3PO3 - chains A and T of the 16 polymer chains in the assembly; structure by X-ray diffraction, 3.30 A resolution.

# Chain A
Protein: DNA-directed RNA polymerase II subunit RPB1
Organism: Saccharomyces cerevisiae
Notes: EC 2.7.7.6
UniProt: P04050 (RPB1_YEAST); residue numbers follow UniProt; this construct covers 1-1733
Chain sequence (1733 residues; each row starts with the number of its first residue):
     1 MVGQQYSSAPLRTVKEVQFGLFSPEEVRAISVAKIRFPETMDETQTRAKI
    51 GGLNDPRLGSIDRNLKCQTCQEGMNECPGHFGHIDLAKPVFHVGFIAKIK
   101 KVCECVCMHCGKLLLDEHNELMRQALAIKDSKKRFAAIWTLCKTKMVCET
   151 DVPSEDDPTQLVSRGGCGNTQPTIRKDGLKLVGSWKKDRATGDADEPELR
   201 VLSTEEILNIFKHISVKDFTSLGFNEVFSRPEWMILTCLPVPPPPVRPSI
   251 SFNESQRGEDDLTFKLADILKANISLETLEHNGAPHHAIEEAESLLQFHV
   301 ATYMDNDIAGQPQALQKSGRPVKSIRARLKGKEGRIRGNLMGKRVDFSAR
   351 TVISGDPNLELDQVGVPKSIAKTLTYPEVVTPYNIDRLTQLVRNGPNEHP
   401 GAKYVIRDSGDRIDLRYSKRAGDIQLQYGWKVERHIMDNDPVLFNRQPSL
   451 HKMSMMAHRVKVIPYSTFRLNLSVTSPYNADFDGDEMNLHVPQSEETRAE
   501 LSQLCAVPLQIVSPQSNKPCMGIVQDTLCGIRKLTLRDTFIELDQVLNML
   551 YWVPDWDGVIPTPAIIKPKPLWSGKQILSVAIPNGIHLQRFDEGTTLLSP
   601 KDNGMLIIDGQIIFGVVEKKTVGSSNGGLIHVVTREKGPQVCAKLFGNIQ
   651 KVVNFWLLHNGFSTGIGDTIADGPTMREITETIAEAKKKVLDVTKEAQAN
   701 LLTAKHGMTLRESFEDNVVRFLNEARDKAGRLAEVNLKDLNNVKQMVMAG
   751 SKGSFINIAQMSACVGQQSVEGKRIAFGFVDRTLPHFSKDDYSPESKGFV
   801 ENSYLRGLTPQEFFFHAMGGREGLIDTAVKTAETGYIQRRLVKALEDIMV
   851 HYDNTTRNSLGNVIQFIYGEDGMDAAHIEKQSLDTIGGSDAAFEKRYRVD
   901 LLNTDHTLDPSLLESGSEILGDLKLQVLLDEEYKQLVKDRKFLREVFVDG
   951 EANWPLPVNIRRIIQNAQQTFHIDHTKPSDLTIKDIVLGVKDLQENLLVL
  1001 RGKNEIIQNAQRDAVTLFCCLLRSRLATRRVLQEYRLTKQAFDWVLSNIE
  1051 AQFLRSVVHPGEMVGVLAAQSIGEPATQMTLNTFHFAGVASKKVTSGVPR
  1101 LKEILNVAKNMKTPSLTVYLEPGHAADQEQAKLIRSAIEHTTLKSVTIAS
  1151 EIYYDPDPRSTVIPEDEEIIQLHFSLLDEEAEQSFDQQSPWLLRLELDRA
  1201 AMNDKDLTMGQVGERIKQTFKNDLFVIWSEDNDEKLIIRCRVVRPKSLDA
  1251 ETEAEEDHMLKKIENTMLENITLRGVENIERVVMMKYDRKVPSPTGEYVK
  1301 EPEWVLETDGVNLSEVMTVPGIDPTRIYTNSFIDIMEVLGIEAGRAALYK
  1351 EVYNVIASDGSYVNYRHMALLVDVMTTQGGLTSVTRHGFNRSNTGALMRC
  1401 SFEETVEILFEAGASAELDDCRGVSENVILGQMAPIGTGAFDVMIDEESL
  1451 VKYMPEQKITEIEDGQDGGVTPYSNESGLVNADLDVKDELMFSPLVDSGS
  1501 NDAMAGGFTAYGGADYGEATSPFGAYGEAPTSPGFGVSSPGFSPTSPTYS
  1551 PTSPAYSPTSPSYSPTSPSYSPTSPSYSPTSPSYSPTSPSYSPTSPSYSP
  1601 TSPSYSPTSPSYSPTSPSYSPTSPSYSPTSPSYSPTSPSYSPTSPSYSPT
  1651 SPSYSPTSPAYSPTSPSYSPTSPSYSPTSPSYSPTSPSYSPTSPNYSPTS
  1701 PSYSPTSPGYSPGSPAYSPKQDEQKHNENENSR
Not modelled in the structure: 1, 187-194, 1177-1186, 1244-1253, 1456-1733
Ion coordination: Zn2+ site 1: Cys67, Cys70, Cys77, His80; Zn2+ site 2: Cys107, Cys110, Cys148, Cys167; Mg2+: Asp481, Asp483, Asp485 (shared with 1 residue of chain P)
Swiss-Prot annotation at these positions:
  - region: Pro248 to Asp260 (Lid loop), Asn306 to Lys323 (Rudder loop), Pro810 to Glu822 (Bridging helix)
  - binding site (Zn(2+)): Cys67, Cys70, Cys77, His80, Cys107, Cys110, Cys148, Cys167
  - binding site (Mg(2+)): Asp481, Asp483, Asp485
  - modified residue: Thr1471 (Phosphothreonine)
  - cross-link (Glycyl lysine isopeptide (Lys-Gly)): Lys695 (interchain with G-Cter in ubiquitin), Lys1246 (interchain with G-Cter in ubiquitin), Lys1350 (interchain with G-Cter in ubiquitin)
  - natural variant: Ser1653 to Pro1659 (deletion: In strain: A364A)
  - mutagenesis: Lys1246 (K1246R: Impairs ubiquitination during transcription stress)

# Chain T
Molecule: DNA template strand
Notes: engineered mutation(s): E291A
Sequence (27 nucleotides; numbered 5 to 31; the number before each row is that of its first residue):
     5 AGCTAGCTTACCTGGTGUTGCTCTAAC
Not modelled in the structure: 5-9, 23-31
Modified / non-standard residues: BRU (5-bromo-2'-deoxyuridine-5'-monophosphate) at position 22

# Interface between chain A and chain T
Residue-residue contacts (16; chain A residue first):
  Ala309(A) - DA14(T)  phosphate contact
  Lys330(A) - DC16(T)  phosphate contact
  Lys332(A) - DG19(T)  salt bridge to the phosphate
  Arg337(A) - DT17(T)  salt bridge to the phosphate
  Arg344(A) - DG21(T)  salt bridge to the phosphate
  Gln447(A) - DT20(T)  sugar contact
  Thr831(A) - DG18(T)  sugar contact
  Ala832(A) - DG18(T)  sugar contact
  Gly835(A) - DG18(T)  sugar contact
  Tyr836(A) - DT17(T)  sugar contact
  Arg839(A) - DT17(T)  salt bridge to the phosphate
  Arg1386(A) - DC15(T)  hydrogen bond to the base
  Glu1403(A) - DC16(T)  phosphate contact
  Glu1403(A) - DT17(T)  phosphate contact
  Glu1404(A) - DC15(T)  phosphate contact
  Glu1407(A) - DC15(T)  phosphate contact
Also at the interface, not in a pair above, chain A (18 interface residues in all): Arg326, Arg350, Pro448

# Summary
18 residues of chain A face 8 of chain T across their interface, with 1 hydrogen bond and 4 salt bridges.
Polar contacts include Arg1386(A)-DC15(T), Lys332(A)-DG19(T) and Arg337(A)-DT17(T). UniProt lists 8
Zn2+-binding residues, 3 Mg2+-binding residues and one mutagenesis site on chain A.
Here chain A is DNA-directed RNA polymerase II subunit RPB1 (Saccharomyces cerevisiae) and chain T is DNA
template strand. Entry 3PO3 (Arrested RNA Polymerase II reactivation intermediate) was determined by X-ray
diffraction (same publication as 3PO2).
